PDB entry 7DCC | electron microscopy, 4.30 A resolution (low resolution: residue-level contacts below are approximate; hydrogen-bond / salt-bridge calls are withheld) | chains A and K of the 9 polymer chains in the assembly

Chain A:
Name: The heavy chain of 3C1 fab
From: Mus musculus
Notes: antibody fragment or engineered binder
Amino-acid sequence (222 residues; numbered 1 to 222; the number before each row is that of its first residue):
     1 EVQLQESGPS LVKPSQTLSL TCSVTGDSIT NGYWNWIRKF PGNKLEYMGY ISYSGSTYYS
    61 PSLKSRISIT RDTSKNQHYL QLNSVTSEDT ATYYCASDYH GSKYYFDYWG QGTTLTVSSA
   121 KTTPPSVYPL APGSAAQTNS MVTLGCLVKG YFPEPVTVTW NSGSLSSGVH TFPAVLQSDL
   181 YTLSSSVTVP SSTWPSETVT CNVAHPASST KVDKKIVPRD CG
Not modelled in the structure: 1
Disulfide bonds: Cys22-Cys95, Cys146-Cys201

Chain K:
Name: Spike glycoprotein
From: Severe acute respiratory syndrome coronavirus 2
UniProt: P0DTC2 (SPIKE_SARS2); residues 1-1208 here = UniProt positions 1-1208
Amino-acid sequence (1261 residues; row label = number of the first residue in the row):
     1 MFVFLVLLPL VSSQCVNLTT RTQLPPAYTN SFTRGVYYPD KVFRSSVLHS TQDLFLPFFS
    61 NVTWFHAIHV SGTNGTKRFD NPVLPFNDGV YFASTEKSNI IRGWIFGTTL DSKTQSLLIV
   121 NNATNVVIKV CEFQFCNDPF LGVYYHKNNK SWMESEFRVY SSANNCTFEY VSQPFLMDLE
   181 GKQGNFKNLR EFVFKNIDGY FKIYSKHTPI NLVRDLPQGF SALEPLVDLP IGINITRFQT
   241 LLALHRSYLT PGDSSSGWTA GAAAYYVGYL QPRTFLLKYN ENGTITDAVD CALDPLSETK
   301 CTLKSFTVEK GIYQTSNFRV QPTESIVRFP NITNLCPFGE VFNATRFASV YAWNRKRISN
   361 CVADYSVLYN SASFSTFKCY GVSPTKLNDL CFTNVYADSF VIRGDEVRQI APGQTGKIAD
   421 YNYKLPDDFT GCVIAWNSNN LDSKVGGNYN YLYRLFRKSN LKPFERDIST EIYQAGSTPC
   481 NGVEGFNCYF PLQSYGFQPT NGVGYQPYRV VVLSFELLHA PATVCGPKKS TNLVKNKCVN
   541 FNFNGLTGTG VLTESNKKFL PFQQFGRDIA DTTDAVRDPQ TLEILDITPC SFGGVSVITP
   601 GTNTSNQVAV LYQDVNCTEV PVAIHADQLT PTWRVYSTGS NVFQTRAGCL IGAEHVNNSY
   661 ECDIPIGAGI CASYQTQTNS PGSASSVASQ SIIAYTMSLG AENSVAYSNN SIAIPTNFTI
   721 SVTTEILPVS MTKTSVDCTM YICGDSTECS NLLLQYGSFC TQLNRALTGI AVEQDKNTQE
   781 VFAQVKQIYK TPPIKDFGGF NFSQILPDPS KPSKRSFIED LLFNKVTLAD AGFIKQYGDC
   841 LGDIAARDLI CAQKFNGLTV LPPLLTDEMI AQYTSALLAG TITSGWTFGA GAALQIPFAM
   901 QMAYRFNGIG VTQNVLYENQ KLIANQFNSA IGKIQDSLSS TASALGKLQD VVNQNAQALN
   961 TLVKQLSSNF GAISSVLNDI LSRLDPPEAE VQIDRLITGR LQSLQTYVTQ QLIRAAEIRA
  1021 SANLAATKMS ECVLGQSKRV DFCGKGYHLM SFPQSAPHGV VFLHVTYVPA QEKNFTTAPA
  1081 ICHDGKAHFP REGVFVSNGT HWFVTQRNFY EPQIITTDNT FVSGNCDVVI GIVNNTVYDP
  1141 LQPELDSFKE ELDKYFKNHT SPDVDLGDIS GINASVVNIQ KEIDRLNEVA KNLNESLIDL
  1201 QELGKYEQGS GYIPEAPRDG QAYVRKDGEW VLLSTFLENL YFQGDYKDDD DKHHHHHHHH
  1261 H
Not modelled in the structure: 1-13, 70-76, 248-254, 621-640, 677-688, 812, 828-853, 1148-1261
Disulfide bonds: Cys131-Cys166, Cys291-Cys301, Cys336-Cys361, Cys379-Cys432, Cys391-Cys525, Cys480-Cys488, Cys538-Cys590, Cys617-Cys649, Cys662-Cys671, Cys738-Cys760, Cys743-Cys749, Cys1032-Cys1043, Cys1082-Cys1126
Sequence notes: engineered mutation Gly682 (Arg in P0DTC2), Ser683 (Arg in P0DTC2), Ser685 (Arg in P0DTC2), Pro986 (Lys in P0DTC2), Pro987 (Val in P0DTC2); expression tag (1209-1261)
UniProt features mapped onto this chain:
  - region: Asn280 to Cys301 (Putative superantigen), Arg403 to Asp405 (Integrin-binding motif), Asn448 to Phe456 (Immunodominant HLA epitope recognized by the CD8+), Pro681, Ala684 (Putative superantigen), Ser816 to Tyr837 (Fusion peptide 1), Lys835 to Phe855 (Fusion peptide 2), Asp1163 to Glu1202 (Heptad repeat 2)
  - site: Arg815, Ser816 (Cleavage)
  - glycosylation: Asn17 (N-linked (GlcNAc...) (complex) asparagine), Asn61 (N-linked (GlcNAc...) (hybrid) asparagine), Asn74 (N-linked (GlcNAc...) (complex) asparagine), Asn122 (N-linked (GlcNAc...) (hybrid) asparagine), Asn149 (N-linked (GlcNAc...) (complex) asparagine), Asn165 (N-linked (GlcNAc...) (complex) asparagine), Asn234 (N-linked (GlcNAc...) (high mannose) asparagine), Asn282 (N-linked (GlcNAc...) (complex) asparagine), Thr323 (O-linked (GalNAc) threonine), Ser325 (O-linked (HexNAc...) serine), Asn331 (N-linked (GlcNAc...) (complex) asparagine), Asn343 (N-linked (GlcNAc...) (complex) asparagine), Asn603 (N-linked (GlcNAc...) (hybrid) asparagine), Asn616 (N-linked (GlcNAc...) (complex) asparagine), Asn657 (N-linked (GlcNAc...) (complex) asparagine), Thr676 (O-linked (GlcNAc...) threonine), Thr678 (O-linked (GlcNAc...) threonine), Asn709 (N-linked (GlcNAc...) (high mannose) asparagine), Asn717 (N-linked (GlcNAc...) (hybrid) asparagine), Asn801 (N-linked (GlcNAc...) (hybrid) asparagine) and 6 more in UniProt
  - natural variant: Leu5 (L5F: In strain: Iota/B.1.526), Ser13 (S13I: In strain: Epsilon/B.1.427/B.1.429), Leu18 (L18F: In strain: Beta/B.1.351, Gamma/P.1 and 1 more), Thr19 (T19I: In strain: Omicron/BQ.1.1, Omicron/XBB.1.5 and 1 more; T19R: In strain: Delta/B.1.617.2, Omicron/BA.2 and 4 more), Thr20 (T20N: In strain: Gamma/P.1), Leu24 to Ala27 (sequence variant, change not given here; In strain: Omicron/BA.2, Omicron/BA.2.12.1 and 6 more), Pro26 (P26S: In strain: Gamma/P.1), Gln52 (Q52H: In strain: Omicron/EG.5.1), Ala67 (A67V: In strain: Eta/B.1.525, Omicron/BA.1), His69 to Val70 (deletion: In strain: Alpha/B.1.1.7, Eta/B.1.525 and 5 more), Gly75 (G75V: In strain: Lambda/C.37), Thr76 (T76I: In strain: Lambda/C.37), 82 further natural variant entries in UniProt
  - mutagenesis: His69 to Val70 (Increased incorporation of cleaved spike into virions), Asn121 (N121Q: Partial loss of biliverdin affinity), Arg190 (R190K: Partial loss of biliverdin affinity), Asn234 (N234Q: Increased resistance to neutralizing antibodies), Asn331 (N331Q: Reduced viral infectivity), Asn343 (N343Q: Reduced viral infectivity), Leu452 (L452R: Increased resistance to neutralizing antibodies. Decreases HLA binding to NF9 epitope. Increased binding affinity to human ACE2), Tyr453 (Y453F: Decreased HLA binding to NF9 epitope. Increased binding affinity to human ACE2), Ala475 (A475V: Increased resistance to neutralizing antibodies), Val483 (V483A: Increased resistance to neutralizing antibodies), Glu484 (E484D: Increased replication in human TMEM106B overexpressing cells), Phe490 (F490L: Increased resistance to neutralizing antibodies and human covalescent sera neutralization), 12 further mutagenesis entries in UniProt

Interface between chain A and chain K:
Residue-residue contacts - 22 pairs, chain A then chain K:
  Asn31(A) - Gly502(K)
  Tyr33(A) - Gly404(K)
  Tyr33(A) - Asp405(K)
  Tyr33(A) - Arg408(K)
  Tyr33(A) - Gly504(K)
  Tyr50(A) - Asp405(K)
  Tyr50(A) - Arg408(K)
  Ser52(A) - Tyr505(K)
  Tyr53(A) - Gly502(K)
  Tyr53(A) - Tyr505(K)
  Ser54(A) - Arg403(K)
  Ser54(A) - Tyr505(K)
  Ser56(A) - Arg403(K)
  Ser56(A) - Asp405(K)
  Tyr58(A) - Arg408(K)
  Tyr58(A) - Gln409(K)
  Tyr58(A) - Gln414(K)
  Tyr58(A) - Thr415(K)
  Pro61(A) - Gly413(K)
  Pro61(A) - Gln414(K)
  Lys64(A) - Thr415(K)
  Tyr99(A) - Val503(K)
Other interface residues (no listed pair), chain A (12 interface residues in all): Leu63
Other interface residues (no listed pair), chain K (14 interface residues in all): Gly416, Asn501

Overview:
The interface between chain A and chain K involves 12 residues on one side and 14 on the other. Curated
annotation (UniProt) lists 24 mutagenesis sites on chain K.
Here chain A is the heavy chain of 3C1 fab (Mus musculus) and chain K is Spike glycoprotein (Severe acute
respiratory syndrome coronavirus 2). Entry 7DCC (S-3C1-F3b structure, all the three RBDs are in the up
conformation and each of them associates ...) was determined by electron microscopy, deposited together with
7DCX, 7DD2 and 7DD8.
